3CCJ - chains A and 0 of the 31 polymer chains in the assembly; structure by X-ray diffraction, 3.30 A resolution.

# Chain A
Name: 50S ribosomal protein L2P
From: Haloarcula marismortui
UniProt: P20276 (RL2_HALMA); residues 0-239 here correspond to UniProt positions 1-240 (UniProt number = residue number + 1)
Amino-acid sequence (240 residues; row label = number of the first residue in the row; numbering starts at 0):
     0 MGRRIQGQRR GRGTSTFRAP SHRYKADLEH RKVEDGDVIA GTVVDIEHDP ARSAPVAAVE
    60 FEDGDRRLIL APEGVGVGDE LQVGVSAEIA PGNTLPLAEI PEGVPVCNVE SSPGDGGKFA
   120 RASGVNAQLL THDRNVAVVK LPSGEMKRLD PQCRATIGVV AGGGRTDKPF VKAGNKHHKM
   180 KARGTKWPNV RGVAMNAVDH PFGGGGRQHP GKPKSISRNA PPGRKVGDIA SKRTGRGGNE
Disordered / not traced: 0, 238-239
Bound ions: Mg2+ site 1 near Thr15 (its only coordinating residue here); Mg2+ site 2: Asp26, Leu27 (shared with G1873(0) of chain 0); Mg2+ site 3: Asn188 (shared with A1845(0), U1846(0), G1884(0) of chain 0); Sr2+: Phe201, Gly202, His208; Mg2+ site 4: Gln207 (shared with U1883(0), U2012(0), G2013(0) of chain 0)

# Chain 0
Molecule: 23S ribosomal RNA
From: Haloarcula marismortui
Notes: engineered mutation(s): G2099A, C2534T
Sequence (2923 nucleotides; numbered 1 to 2923; the number before each row is that of its first residue):
     1 GUUGGCUACU AUGCCAGCUG GUGGAUUGCU CGGCUCAGGC GCUGAUGAAG GACGUGCCAA
    61 GCUGCGAUAA GCUGUGGGGA GCCGCACGGA GGCGAAGAAC CACAGAUUUC CGAAUGAGAA
   121 UCUCUCUAAC AAUUGCUUCG CGCAAUGAGG AACCCCGAGA ACUGAAACAU CUCAGUAUCG
   181 GGAGGAACAG AAAACGCAAC GUGAUGUCGU UAGUAACCGC GAGUGAACGC GAUACAGCCC
   241 AAACCGAAGC CCUCACGGGC AAUGUGGUGU CAGGGCUACC UCUCAUCAGC CGACCGUCUU
   301 CACGAAGUCU CUUGGAAUAG AGCGUGAUAC AGGGUGACAA CCCCGUACUG AAGACCAGUA
   361 CGCUGUGCGG UAGUGCCAGA GUAGCGGGGG UUGGAUAUCC CUCGCGAAUA ACGCAGGCAU
   421 CGACUGCGAA GGCUAAACAC AACCUGAGAC CGAUAGUGAA CAAGUAGUGU GAACGAACGC
   481 UGCAAAGUAC CCUCAGAAGG GAGGCGAAAU AGAGCAUGAA AUCAGUUGGC GAUCGAGCGA
   541 CAGGGCAUAC AAGGUCCCUU GACGAAUGAC CGAGACGCGA GUCUCCAGUA AGACUCACGG
   601 GAAGCCGAUG UUCUGUCGUA CGUUUUGAAA AACGAGCCAG GGAGUGUGUC UGUAUGGCAA
   661 GUCUAACCGG AGUAUCCGGG GAGGCACAGG GAAACCGACA UGGCCGCAGG GCUUUGCCCG
   721 AGGGCCGCCG UCUUCAAGGG CGGGGAGCCA UGUGGACACG ACCCGAAUCC GGACGAUCUA
   781 CGCAUGGACA AGAUGAAGCG UGCCGAAAGG CACGUGGAAG UCUGUUAGAG UUGGUGUCCU
   841 ACAAUACCCU CUCGUGAUCU AUGUGUAGGG GUGAAAGGCC CAUCGAGUCC GGCAACAGCU
   901 GGUUCCAAUC GAAACAUGUC GAAGCAUGAC CUCCGCCGAG GUAGUCUGUG AGGUAGAGCG
   961 ACCGAUUGGU GUGUCCGCCU CCGAGAGGAG UCGGCACACC UGUCAAACUC CAAACUUACA
  1021 GACGCUGUUU GACGCGGGGA UUCCGGUGCG CGGGGUAAGC CUGUGUACCA GGAGGGGAAC
  1081 AACCCAGAGA UAGGUUAAGG UCCCCAAGUG UGGAUUAAGU GUAAUCCUCU GAAGGUGGUC
  1141 UCGAGCCCUA GACAGCCGGG AGGUGAGCUU AGAAGCAGCU ACCCUCUAAG AAAAGCGUAA
  1201 CAGCUUACCG GCCGAGGUUU GAGGCGCCCA AAAUGAUCGG GACUCAAAUC CACCACCGAG
  1261 ACCUGUCCGU ACCACUCAUA CUGGUAAUCG AGUAGAUUGG CGCUCUAAUU GGAUGGAAGC
  1321 AGGGGCGAGA GCUCCUGUGG ACCGAUUAGU GACGAAAAUC CUGGCCAUAG UAGCAGCGAU
  1381 AGUCGGGUGA GAACCCCGAC GGCCUAAUGG AUAAGGGUUC CUCAGCACUG CUGAUCAGCU
  1441 GAGGGUUAGC CGGUCCUAAG UCUCACCGCA ACUCGACUGA GACGAAAUGG GAAACAGGUU
  1501 AAUAUUCCUG UGCCAUCAUG CAGUGAAAGU UGACGCCCUG GGGUCGAUCA CGCCGGGCAU
  1561 UCGCCCGGUC GAACCGUCCA ACUCCGUGGA AGCCGUAAUG GCAGGAAGCG GACGAACGGC
  1621 GGCAUAGGGA AACGUGAUUC AACCUGGGGC CCAUGAAAAG ACGAGCAUGA UGUCCGUACC
  1681 GAGAACCGAC ACAGGUGUCC AUGGCGGCGA AAGCCAAGGC CUGUCGGGAG CAACCAACGU
  1741 UAGGGAAUUC GGCAAGUUAG UCCCGUACCU UCGGAAGAAG GGAUGCCUGC UCCGGAACGG
  1801 AGCAGGUCGC AGUGACUCGG AAGCUCGGAC UGUCUAGUAA CAACAUAGGU GACCGCAAAU
  1861 CCGCAAGGAC UCGUACGGUC ACUGAAUCCU GCCCAGUGCA GGUAUCUGAA CACCUCGUAC
  1921 AAGAGGACGA AGGACCUGUC AACGGCGGGG GUAACUAUGA CCCUCUUAAG GUAGCGUAGU
  1981 ACCUUGCCGC AUCAGUAGCG GCUUGCAUGA AUGGAUUAAC CAGAGCUUCA CUGUCCCAAC
  2041 GUUGGGCCCG GUGAACUGUA CAUUCCAGUG CGGAGUCUGG AGACACCCAG GGGGAAGCAA
  2101 AGACCCUAUG GAGCUUUACU GCAGGCUGUC GCUGAGACGU GGUCGCCGAU GUGCAGCAUA
  2161 GGUAGGAGUC GUUACAGAGG UACCCGCGCU AGCGGGCCAC CCAGACAACA GUGAAAUACU
  2221 ACCCGUCGGU GACUGCGACU CUCACUCCGG GAGGAGGACA CCGAUAGCCG GGCAGUUUGA
  2281 CUGGGGCGGU ACGCGCUCGA AAAGAUAUCG AGCGCGCCCU AUGGUCAUCU CAGCCGGGAC
  2341 AGAGACCCGG CGAAGAGUGC AAGAGCAAAA GAUGACUUGA CAGUGUUCUU CCCAACGAGG
  2401 AACGCUGACG CGAAAGCGUG GUCUAGCGAA CCAAUUAGCC UGCUUGAUGC GGGCAAUUGA
  2461 UGACAGAAAA GCUACCCUAG GGAUAACAGA GUCGUCACUC GCAAGAGCAC AUAUCGACCG
  2521 AGUGGCUUGC UACUUCGAUG UCGGUUCCCU CCAUCCUGCC CGUGCAGAAG CGGGCAAGGG
  2581 UGAGGUUGUU CGCCUAUUAA AGGAGGUCGU GAGCUGGGUU UAGACCGUCG UGAGACAGGU
  2641 CGGCUGCUAU CUACUGGGUG UGUAAUGGUG UCUGACAAGA ACGACCGUAU AGUACGAGAG
  2701 GAACUACGGU UGGUGGCCAC UGGUGUACCG GUUGUUCGAG AGAGCACGUG CCGGGUAGCC
  2761 ACGCCACACG GGGUAAGAGC UGAACGCAUC UAAGCUCGAA ACCCACUUGG AAAAGAGACA
  2821 CCGCCGAGGU CCCGCGUACA AGACGCGGUC GAUAGACUCG GGGUGUGCGC GUCGAGGUAA
  2881 CGAGACGUUA AGCCCACGAG CACUAACAGA CCAAAGCCAU CAU
Disordered / not traced: 1-9, 126-127, 715, 971-998, 1560, 1952-1963, 2137-2236, 2339-2343, 2665-2666, 2915-2923
Modified / non-standard residues: 1MA (6-hydro-1-methyladenosine-5'-monophosphate) at position 628, OMU (o2'-methyluridine 5'-monophosphate) at position 2587, OMG (o2'-methylguanosine-5'-monophosphate) at position 2588, UR3 (3-methyluridine-5'-monophoshate) at position 2619, PSU (pseudouridine-5'-monophosphate) at position 2621
Bound ions: Na+ site 1 near U12 (its only coordinating residue here); Mg2+ site 1 near G28 (its only coordinating residue here); Na+ site 2: C40, G41; Na+ site 3 near G56 (its only coordinating residue here); Sr2+ site 1: A86, C87 (shared with 1 residue of chain T); Mg2+ site 2 near U115 (its only coordinating residue here); Na+ site 4: C130, U146; Na+ site 5: C141, G142; K+ site 1: C162, U163, U172; Mg2+ site 3: C162, U2276; Na+ site 6: A165, A166, A167; Mg2+ site 4: A166, G219; 66 more Mg2+ sites not listed; 56 more Na+ sites not listed; 60 more Sr2+ sites not listed; 1 more K+ sites not listed

# How chain A and chain 0 interact
Residue-residue contacts - 264 pairs, chain A then chain 0:
  Gly1(A) - A886(0)  hydrogen bond to the base
  Gly1(A) - C2114(0)  hydrogen bond to the phosphate
  Gly1(A) - C2273(0)  hydrogen bond to the phosphate
  Arg2(A) - G871(0)  hydrogen bond to the base
  Arg2(A) - U872(0)  hydrogen bond to the base
  Arg2(A) - G873(0)  base contact
  Arg2(A) - G878(0)  hydrogen bond to the base
  Arg2(A) - C879(0)  base contact
  Arg2(A) - A886(0)  base contact
  Arg2(A) - C2273(0)  phosphate contact
  Arg3(A) - G870(0)  salt bridge to the phosphate
  Arg3(A) - G871(0)  salt bridge to the phosphate
  Arg3(A) - G1863(0)  salt bridge to the phosphate
  Gly6(A) - C1861(0)  hydrogen bond to the sugar
  Gly6(A) - C1880(0)  phosphate contact
  Gln7(A) - C1861(0)  hydrogen bond to the sugar
  Gln7(A) - C1862(0)  hydrogen bond to the phosphate
  Arg8(A) - G871(0)  salt bridge to the phosphate
  Arg8(A) - U872(0)  hydrogen bond to the base
  Arg8(A) - G873(0)  hydrogen bond to the base
  Arg9(A) - U1860(0)  hydrogen bond to the base
  Arg9(A) - A1869(0)  base contact
  Arg9(A) - U1879(0)  hydrogen bond to the phosphate
  Arg9(A) - C1880(0)  salt bridge to the phosphate
  Gly10(A) - C1861(0)  hydrogen bond to the sugar
  Gly10(A) - C1862(0)  sugar contact
  Gly10(A) - G1868(0)  hydrogen bond to the base
  Gly10(A) - A1869(0)  sugar contact
  Arg11(A) - U866(0)  hydrogen bond to the sugar
  Arg11(A) - A867(0)  salt bridge to the phosphate
  Arg11(A) - G871(0)  hydrogen bond to the phosphate
  Arg11(A) - C1862(0)  hydrogen bond to the sugar
  Gly12(A) - A1869(0)  sugar contact
  Thr13(A) - U866(0)  sugar contact
  Thr13(A) - U872(0)  hydrogen bond to the phosphate
  Ser14(A) - G782(0)  hydrogen bond to the base
  Ser14(A) - C783(0)  sugar contact
  Thr15(A) - C781(0)  hydrogen bond to the sugar
  Thr15(A) - G782(0)  hydrogen bond to the sugar
  Thr15(A) - G873(0)  phosphate contact
  Phe16(A) - U872(0)  phosphate contact
  Phe16(A) - A1869(0)  sugar contact
  Phe16(A) - C1870(0)  sugar contact
  Arg17(A) - G1460(0)  salt bridge to the phosphate
  Arg17(A) - A1869(0)  phosphate contact
  Arg17(A) - C1870(0)  phosphate contact
  Ala18(A) - C1870(0)  hydrogen bond to the phosphate
  Ala18(A) - U1871(0)  sugar contact
  Ala18(A) - C1872(0)  phosphate contact
  Ser20(A) - C1872(0)  hydrogen bond to the phosphate
  His21(A) - C783(0)  hydrogen bond to the phosphate
  His21(A) - A784(0)  salt bridge to the phosphate
  Arg22(A) - A784(0)  salt bridge to the phosphate
  Arg22(A) - U1654(0)  salt bridge to the phosphate
  Tyr23(A) - C1872(0)  base contact
  Lys24(A) - U1654(0)  sugar contact
  Lys24(A) - C1872(0)  base contact
  Ala25(A) - C1872(0)  hydrogen bond to the sugar
  Asp26(A) - C1872(0)  hydrogen bond to the base
  Asp26(A) - G1873(0)  phosphate contact
  Leu27(A) - G1873(0)  phosphate contact
  Lys31(A) - G2249(0)  phosphate contact
  Lys31(A) - G2250(0)  salt bridge to the phosphate
  Glu33(A) - G2250(0)  base contact
  His47(A) - A1653(0)  salt bridge to the phosphate
  His47(A) - U1654(0)  salt bridge to the phosphate
  Pro49(A) - U1654(0)  phosphate contact
  Pro49(A) - G1655(0)  phosphate contact
  Ala50(A) - C1872(0)  sugar contact
  Ala50(A) - G1873(0)  sugar contact
  Arg51(A) - G1873(0)  phosphate contact
  Arg51(A) - U1874(0)  salt bridge to the phosphate
  Ser52(A) - A1653(0)  phosphate contact
  Ser110(A) - A1857(0)  hydrogen bond to the phosphate
  Ser111(A) - C2248(0)  sugar contact
  Pro112(A) - C2248(0)  sugar contact
  Gly113(A) - G2249(0)  sugar contact
  Lys117(A) - G1855(0)  base contact
  Lys117(A) - C1856(0)  sugar contact
  Lys117(A) - U1874(0)  hydrogen bond to the sugar
  Phe118(A) - G1855(0)  base contact
  Phe118(A) - U1874(0)  sugar contact
  Ala119(A) - U1874(0)  hydrogen bond to the sugar
  Ala119(A) - A1875(0)  hydrogen bond to the phosphate
  Arg120(A) - G1873(0)  salt bridge to the phosphate
  Arg120(A) - U1874(0)  salt bridge to the phosphate
  Arg120(A) - A1875(0)  hydrogen bond to the phosphate
  Ala121(A) - U1874(0)  phosphate contact
  Ala121(A) - A1875(0)  hydrogen bond to the phosphate
  Ala121(A) - C1876(0)  sugar contact
  Ala121(A) - G1877(0)  sugar contact
  Ser122(A) - C1876(0)  hydrogen bond to the sugar
  Gly123(A) - C1876(0)  hydrogen bond to the base
  Val124(A) - A1875(0)  phosphate contact
  Val124(A) - C1876(0)  base contact
  Leu140(A) - G1855(0)  base contact
  Pro141(A) - G1855(0)  base contact
  Pro141(A) - A1875(0)  phosphate contact
  Pro141(A) - C1876(0)  phosphate contact
  Ser142(A) - G1855(0)  hydrogen bond to the base
  Ser142(A) - A1875(0)  hydrogen bond to the sugar
  Glu144(A) - G1855(0)  hydrogen bond to the sugar
  Lys146(A) - G1855(0)  hydrogen bond to the phosphate
  Lys146(A) - C1856(0)  salt bridge to the phosphate
  Gly162(A) - C1876(0)  base contact
  Gly163(A) - C1876(0)  hydrogen bond to the base
  Arg164(A) - C1652(0)  hydrogen bond to the base
  Arg164(A) - C1876(0)  hydrogen bond to the phosphate
  Arg164(A) - G1877(0)  salt bridge to the phosphate
  Thr165(A) - C1652(0)  hydrogen bond to the base
  Thr165(A) - C1876(0)  hydrogen bond to the sugar
  Lys167(A) - C1652(0)  hydrogen bond to the base
  Pro168(A) - G1848(0)  phosphate contact
  Phe169(A) - C1652(0)  stacking on the base
  Phe169(A) - A1847(0)  hydrogen bond to the phosphate
  Phe169(A) - G1848(0)  hydrogen bond to the phosphate
  Val170(A) - A1847(0)  hydrogen bond to the sugar
  Lys171(A) - G820(0)  salt bridge to the phosphate
  Lys171(A) - A1847(0)  sugar contact
  Ala172(A) - G820(0)  base contact
  Ala172(A) - A857(0)  base contact
  Ala172(A) - U1846(0)  hydrogen bond to the sugar
  Gly173(A) - G820(0)  hydrogen bond to the base
  Gly173(A) - A857(0)  phosphate contact
  Lys175(A) - A1847(0)  salt bridge to the phosphate
  His176(A) - A857(0)  hydrogen bond to the sugar
  His177(A) - A857(0)  salt bridge to the phosphate
  His177(A) - A1653(0)  stacking on the base
  Lys178(A) - C1652(0)  hydrogen bond to the base
  Lys178(A) - A1653(0)  sugar contact
  Lys180(A) - C783(0)  phosphate contact
  Ala181(A) - U1654(0)  phosphate contact
  Gly183(A) - C1870(0)  phosphate contact
  Gly183(A) - U1871(0)  hydrogen bond to the phosphate
  Gly183(A) - U1879(0)  phosphate contact
  Thr184(A) - U1879(0)  hydrogen bond to the phosphate
  Lys185(A) - C781(0)  sugar contact
  Lys185(A) - G873(0)  salt bridge to the phosphate
  Lys185(A) - A874(0)  salt bridge to the phosphate
  Trp186(A) - A857(0)  base contact
  Trp186(A) - U1846(0)  sugar contact
  Trp186(A) - A1847(0)  phosphate contact
  Pro187(A) - A874(0)  sugar contact
  Pro187(A) - A1845(0)  phosphate contact
  Pro187(A) - U1846(0)  phosphate contact
  Asn188(A) - A1845(0)  sugar contact
  Asn188(A) - U1846(0)  hydrogen bond to the phosphate
  Val189(A) - A874(0)  sugar contact
  Val189(A) - A875(0)  sugar contact
  Val189(A) - C1844(0)  sugar contact
  Val189(A) - A1845(0)  phosphate contact
  Arg190(A) - C1844(0)  salt bridge to the phosphate
  Arg190(A) - A1845(0)  salt bridge to the phosphate
  Arg190(A) - C1882(0)  phosphate contact
  Arg190(A) - U1883(0)  salt bridge to the phosphate
  Arg190(A) - G1884(0)  base contact
  Gly191(A) - C1882(0)  hydrogen bond to the phosphate
  Val192(A) - C1882(0)  hydrogen bond to the phosphate
  Val192(A) - U1883(0)  phosphate contact
  Ala193(A) - A875(0)  hydrogen bond to the sugar
  Ala193(A) - C1844(0)  sugar contact
  Met194(A) - A875(0)  base contact
  Asn195(A) - G877(0)  hydrogen bond to the sugar
  Ala196(A) - C2114(0)  sugar contact
  Ala196(A) - U2115(0)  phosphate contact
  Val197(A) - G877(0)  base contact
  Val197(A) - C2114(0)  phosphate contact
  Asp198(A) - G873(0)  hydrogen bond to the base
  Asp198(A) - A875(0)  base contact
  His199(A) - A1881(0)  salt bridge to the phosphate
  Phe201(A) - A1881(0)  phosphate contact
  Phe201(A) - C1882(0)  phosphate contact
  Gly203(A) - A2633(0)  phosphate contact
  Gly203(A) - G2634(0)  phosphate contact
  Gly204(A) - A2633(0)  hydrogen bond to the phosphate
  Gly204(A) - G2634(0)  hydrogen bond to the phosphate
  Gly205(A) - C2625(0)  phosphate contact
  Gly205(A) - G2634(0)  hydrogen bond to the base
  Arg206(A) - C2626(0)  phosphate contact
  Arg206(A) - C2629(0)  base contact
  Arg206(A) - G2630(0)  hydrogen bond to the base
  Gln207(A) - C1844(0)  hydrogen bond to the phosphate
  Gln207(A) - U2012(0)  sugar contact
  Gln207(A) - C2625(0)  phosphate contact
  His208(A) - G1944(0)  salt bridge to the phosphate
  His208(A) - G2630(0)  hydrogen bond to the base
  His208(A) - G2632(0)  salt bridge to the phosphate
  Pro209(A) - C1943(0)  sugar contact
  Pro209(A) - G1944(0)  phosphate contact
  Gly210(A) - U2631(0)  sugar contact
  Gly210(A) - G2632(0)  sugar contact
  Lys211(A) - C1943(0)  sugar contact
  Lys211(A) - U2116(0)  salt bridge to the phosphate
  Pro212(A) - G1898(0)  sugar contact
  Pro212(A) - A1942(0)  base contact
  Pro212(A) - C1943(0)  sugar contact
  Lys213(A) - A1881(0)  sugar contact
  Lys213(A) - C1882(0)  sugar contact
  Lys213(A) - A1942(0)  salt bridge to the phosphate
  Ser214(A) - G1898(0)  hydrogen bond to the sugar
  Ser214(A) - C1899(0)  sugar contact
  Ile215(A) - C1899(0)  sugar contact
  Ser216(A) - C1899(0)  sugar contact
  Ser216(A) - A1900(0)  phosphate contact
  Arg217(A) - C1853(0)  hydrogen bond to the sugar
  Arg217(A) - A1859(0)  hydrogen bond to the phosphate
  Arg217(A) - U1860(0)  salt bridge to the phosphate
  Arg217(A) - A1900(0)  hydrogen bond to the phosphate
  Arg217(A) - G2125(0)  sugar contact
  Asn218(A) - G2124(0)  base contact
  Asn218(A) - G2125(0)  hydrogen bond to the sugar
  Asn218(A) - C2126(0)  sugar contact
  Pro220(A) - A2123(0)  base contact
  Pro220(A) - G2272(0)  base contact
  Pro221(A) - C1861(0)  phosphate contact
  Pro221(A) - C1862(0)  phosphate contact
  Pro221(A) - G2272(0)  sugar contact
  Gly222(A) - G2272(0)  sugar contact
  Arg223(A) - G2270(0)  hydrogen bond to the phosphate
  Arg223(A) - G2271(0)  salt bridge to the phosphate
  Arg223(A) - G2272(0)  salt bridge to the phosphate
  Lys224(A) - U1860(0)  salt bridge to the phosphate
  Lys224(A) - C1861(0)  phosphate contact
  Val225(A) - C1880(0)  sugar contact
  Val225(A) - A1881(0)  phosphate contact
  Gly226(A) - G1851(0)  base contact
  Gly226(A) - C1880(0)  hydrogen bond to the sugar
  Gly226(A) - A1881(0)  hydrogen bond to the sugar
  Asp227(A) - G1851(0)  hydrogen bond to the base
  Asp227(A) - A1852(0)  sugar contact
  Asp227(A) - A1881(0)  sugar contact
  Ile228(A) - A1852(0)  hydrogen bond to the sugar
  Ile228(A) - C1853(0)  sugar contact
  Ile228(A) - U1860(0)  sugar contact
  Ile228(A) - C1880(0)  sugar contact
  Ala229(A) - A1852(0)  sugar contact
  Ala229(A) - C1853(0)  sugar contact
  Ala229(A) - C1899(0)  sugar contact
  Ala229(A) - A1900(0)  phosphate contact
  Ser230(A) - A1852(0)  hydrogen bond to the sugar
  Ser230(A) - C1899(0)  hydrogen bond to the sugar
  Ser230(A) - A1900(0)  sugar contact
  Lys231(A) - A1852(0)  phosphate contact
  Lys231(A) - C1853(0)  salt bridge to the phosphate
  Lys231(A) - C1854(0)  salt bridge to the phosphate
  Lys231(A) - A1900(0)  sugar contact
  Lys231(A) - G1938(0)  hydrogen bond to the base
  Arg232(A) - A1852(0)  sugar contact
  Arg232(A) - U1939(0)  hydrogen bond to the phosphate
  Arg232(A) - C1940(0)  salt bridge to the phosphate
  Thr233(A) - G1851(0)  sugar contact
  Thr233(A) - U1939(0)  hydrogen bond to the sugar
  Thr233(A) - C1940(0)  sugar contact
  Thr233(A) - A1942(0)  hydrogen bond to the sugar
  Gly234(A) - G1851(0)  sugar contact
  Gly234(A) - C1940(0)  phosphate contact
  Gly234(A) - A1941(0)  sugar contact
  Gly234(A) - A1942(0)  hydrogen bond to the phosphate
  Arg235(A) - U1850(0)  hydrogen bond to the phosphate
  Arg235(A) - G1851(0)  salt bridge to the phosphate
  Arg235(A) - A1941(0)  base contact
  Gly236(A) - U1939(0)  phosphate contact
  Gly236(A) - C1940(0)  phosphate contact
  Gly237(A) - U1939(0)  phosphate contact
Also at the interface, not in a pair above, chain A (123 interface residues in all): Ile4, Gln5, Asp149, Asn174, Pro200, Gly202
Also at the interface, not in a pair above, chain 0 (101 interface residues in all): A819, U858, G865, A876, A1459, A1843, G1878, U2117, G2254, A2274, U2628

# Summary
Chain A and chain 0 form an interface of 123 and 101 residues respectively, with 84 hydrogen bonds, 39 salt
bridges and 2 aromatic stacking contacts. Polar contacts include Gly1(A)-A886(0), Arg2(A)-G871(0) and
Arg2(A)-U872(0). G1873(0), Asp26(A) and Leu27(A) coordinate Mg2+.
Here chain A is 50S ribosomal protein L2P and chain 0 is 23S ribosomal RNA, both from Haloarcula marismortui.
Entry 3CCJ (Structure of Anisomycin resistant 50S Ribosomal Subunit: 23S rRNA mutation C2534U) was determined
by X-ray diffraction, deposited together with 3CC2, 3CC4, 3CC7, 3CCE, 3CCL, 3CCM and 6 further entries.
